9MRK - chains B and C of the 8 polymer chains in the assembly; structure by electron microscopy, 3.62 A resolution.

[Chain B (and C)]
Molecule: Isoform Flip of Glutamate receptor 2
Source organism: Rattus norvegicus
Notes: chain C of this document is another copy of the same molecule, construct and numbering; everything in this record applies to it too
UniProtKB: P19491 (GRIA2_RAT), isoform P19491-2; residues 391-820 here correspond to UniProt positions 412-841 (UniProt number = residue number + 21)
Amino-acid sequence (415 residues; numbered 391 to 820; 15 numbers in that range are skipped by the numbering (no residue carries them; nothing is unmodelled there); the number before each row is that of its first residue):
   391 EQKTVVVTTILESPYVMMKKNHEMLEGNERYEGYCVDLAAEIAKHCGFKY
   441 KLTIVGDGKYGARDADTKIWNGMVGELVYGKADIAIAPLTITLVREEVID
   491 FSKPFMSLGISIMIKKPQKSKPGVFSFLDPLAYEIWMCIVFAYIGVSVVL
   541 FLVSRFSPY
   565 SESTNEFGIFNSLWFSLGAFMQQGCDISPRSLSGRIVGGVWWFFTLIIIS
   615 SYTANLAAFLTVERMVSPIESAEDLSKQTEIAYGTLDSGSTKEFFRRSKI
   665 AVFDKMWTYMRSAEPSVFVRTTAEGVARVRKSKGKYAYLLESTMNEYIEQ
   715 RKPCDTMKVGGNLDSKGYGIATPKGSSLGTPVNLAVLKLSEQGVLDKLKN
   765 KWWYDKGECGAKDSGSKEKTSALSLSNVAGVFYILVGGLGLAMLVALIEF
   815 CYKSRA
Disordered / not traced: 820 (chain C: fully traced)
Differences from the reference sequence: conflict Q392 (Asn413 in P19491)
Swiss-Prot annotation at these positions:
  - binding site (L-glutamate): P478, T480, R485, S654, T655, E705
  - site: R453 (Interaction with the cone snail toxin Con-ikot-ikot), I633 (Crucial to convey clamshell closure to channel opening), R660 (Interaction with the cone snail toxin Con-ikot-ikot), K752 (Interaction with the cone snail toxin Con-ikot-ikot)
  - modified residue (Phosphoserine): S662, S696
  - lipidation (S-palmitoyl cysteine): C589, C815
Disulfides: C718-C773
Small-molecule neighbours: glutamic acid (GLU): Y450, P478, L479, T480, R485, L650, G653, S654, T655, K656, E705, Y732
From the paper describing this entry:
  - conformationally variable residues (helix shift): S615

[How chain B and chain C interact]
Contacting residue pairs (54; chain B residue first):
  L483(B) with L748(C), hydrophobic; L751(C), hydrophobic
  E486(B) with K493(C), salt bridge; L751(C)
  F491(B) with K493(C)
  S492(B) with K493(C)
  K493(B) with E486(C), salt bridge; F491(C); S492(C)
  P494(B) with P494(C), hydrophobic
  P520(B) with A786(C); L787(C)
  A522(B) with L787(C)
  I525(B) with L787(C); L789(C), hydrophobic
  C528(B) with F796(C), hydrophobic
  A532(B) with L799(C), hydrophobic
  V536(B) with L799(C), hydrophobic
  L542(B) with M807(C), hydrophobic
  A583(B) with Q587(C), hydrogen bond (backbone-side chain)
  Q587(B) with Q587(C)
  S592(B) with D590(C), hydrogen bond
  L596(B) with F574(C), hydrophobic
  S597(B) with A806(C), hydrogen bond (side chain-backbone)
  R599(B) with F574(C); N575(C); W578(C)
  I600(B) with A806(C), hydrophobic
  V601(B) with A806(C), hydrophobic
  V604(B) with I798(C); L799(C), hydrophobic
  W606(B) with W578(C), hydrophobic; L581(C), hydrophobic; G582(C); Q587(C)
  F607(B) with F517(C), hydrophobic
  F608(B) with V795(C), hydrophobic; F796(C), hydrophobic
  I611(B) with V795(C), hydrophobic
  I612(B) with V792(C), hydrophobic
  S614(B) with L620(C)
  S615(B) with L620(C); L787(C)
  N619(B) with L624(C)
  F623(B) with T784(C)
  R628(B) with E782(C), salt bridge
  R661(B) with E755(C), salt bridge
  N747(B) with E486(C), hydrogen bond
  L748(B) with L483(C), hydrophobic
  L751(B) with L483(C), hydrophobic; E486(C)
  K752(B) with L483(C)
  E755(B) with L483(C); R661(C), salt bridge
Also at the interface, not in a pair above, chain B (53 interface residues in all): I481, D519, L521, E524, V539, V543, F546, P548, Y549, G582, Q586, G603, W605, L610, A618
Also at the interface, not in a pair above, chain C (45 interface residues in all): M585, Y616, T617, A621, N747, K752, S785, S788, G802, L803, A810, F814, K817

[Summary]
The interface between chain B and chain C involves 53 residues on one side and 45 on the other; the contacts
include 4 hydrogen bonds and 5 salt bridges. Among the polar pairs are E486(B)-K493(C), R628(B)-E782(C) and
R661(B)-E755(C). Ligands of chain B: glutamic acid. From the paper: conformational variability at S615(B).
Chain B and chain C are both Isoform Flip of Glutamate receptor 2 (Rattus norvegicus); the structure,
Glutamate activated state of the GluA2-gamma2 complex prepared at 37 degrees C, was determined by electron
microscopy together with 9DHP, 9DHQ, 9DHR, 9DHS, 9DHT, 9MRL, 9MRM and 9MRN from the same study.
